5VPF - chains B and F of the 4 polymer chains in the assembly; structure by X-ray diffraction, 2.69 A resolution.

== Chain B ==
Molecule: Transcription factor jun-D
From: Homo sapiens
Reference sequence: P17535 (JUND_HUMAN); residues 266-332 here = UniProt positions 266-332
Sequence (68 residues; numbered 265 to 332; the number before each row is that of its first residue):
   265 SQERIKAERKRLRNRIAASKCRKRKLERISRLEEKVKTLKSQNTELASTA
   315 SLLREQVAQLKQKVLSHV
Unresolved in the structure: 265
Sequence notes: expression tag (265)
Curated features (UniProtKB/Swiss-Prot):
  - region: Arg268 to Arg295 (Basic motif), Leu296 to Leu324 (Leucine-zipper)

== Chain F ==
Molecule: 19-nt DNA strand
Sequence (19 nucleotides; numbered 1 to 19; the number before each row is that of its first residue):
     1 CGTCGGTGAGTCACCGACG

== Interface between chain B and chain F ==
Residue-residue contacts (12; chain B residue first):
  Arg277(B) - DC4(F)  salt bridge to the phosphate
  Arg277(B) - DG5(F)  salt bridge to the phosphate
  Asn278(B) - DT7(F)  hydrogen bond to the base
  Ala281(B) - DG6(F)  phosphate contact
  Ala281(B) - DT7(F)  base contact
  Ala282(B) - DT7(F)  base contact
  Lys284(B) - DG6(F)  salt bridge to the phosphate
  Cys285(B) - DT7(F)  phosphate contact
  Arg286(B) - DA9(F)  base contact
  Arg288(B) - DG6(F)  sugar contact
  Arg288(B) - DT7(F)  salt bridge to the phosphate
  Lys289(B) - DG8(F)  salt bridge to the phosphate
Other interface residues (no listed pair), chain F (7 interface residues in all): DG10

== Overview ==
Chain B and chain F form an interface of 9 and 7 residues respectively, with 1 hydrogen bond and 5 salt
bridges. Polar pairs include Asn278(B)-DT7(F), Arg277(B)-DC4(F) and Arg277(B)-DG5(F).
Chain B is Transcription factor jun-D (Homo sapiens) and chain F is a 19-nt DNA strand; the structure,
Transcription factor FosB/JunD bZIP domain in complex with cognate DNA, type-II crystal, was determined by
X-ray diffraction, deposited together with 5VPE.
